PDB entry 4F5X | X-ray diffraction, 5.00 A resolution (low resolution: residue-level contacts below are approximate; hydrogen-bond / salt-bridge calls are withheld) | chains B and N of the 16 polymer chains in the assembly

== Chain B ==
Protein: VP2 protein
From: Bovine rotavirus A
Reference sequence: H9N1A6 (H9N1A6_9REOV); residues 1-880 here = UniProt positions 1-880
Sequence (880 residues; numbered 1 to 880; the number before each row is that of its first residue):
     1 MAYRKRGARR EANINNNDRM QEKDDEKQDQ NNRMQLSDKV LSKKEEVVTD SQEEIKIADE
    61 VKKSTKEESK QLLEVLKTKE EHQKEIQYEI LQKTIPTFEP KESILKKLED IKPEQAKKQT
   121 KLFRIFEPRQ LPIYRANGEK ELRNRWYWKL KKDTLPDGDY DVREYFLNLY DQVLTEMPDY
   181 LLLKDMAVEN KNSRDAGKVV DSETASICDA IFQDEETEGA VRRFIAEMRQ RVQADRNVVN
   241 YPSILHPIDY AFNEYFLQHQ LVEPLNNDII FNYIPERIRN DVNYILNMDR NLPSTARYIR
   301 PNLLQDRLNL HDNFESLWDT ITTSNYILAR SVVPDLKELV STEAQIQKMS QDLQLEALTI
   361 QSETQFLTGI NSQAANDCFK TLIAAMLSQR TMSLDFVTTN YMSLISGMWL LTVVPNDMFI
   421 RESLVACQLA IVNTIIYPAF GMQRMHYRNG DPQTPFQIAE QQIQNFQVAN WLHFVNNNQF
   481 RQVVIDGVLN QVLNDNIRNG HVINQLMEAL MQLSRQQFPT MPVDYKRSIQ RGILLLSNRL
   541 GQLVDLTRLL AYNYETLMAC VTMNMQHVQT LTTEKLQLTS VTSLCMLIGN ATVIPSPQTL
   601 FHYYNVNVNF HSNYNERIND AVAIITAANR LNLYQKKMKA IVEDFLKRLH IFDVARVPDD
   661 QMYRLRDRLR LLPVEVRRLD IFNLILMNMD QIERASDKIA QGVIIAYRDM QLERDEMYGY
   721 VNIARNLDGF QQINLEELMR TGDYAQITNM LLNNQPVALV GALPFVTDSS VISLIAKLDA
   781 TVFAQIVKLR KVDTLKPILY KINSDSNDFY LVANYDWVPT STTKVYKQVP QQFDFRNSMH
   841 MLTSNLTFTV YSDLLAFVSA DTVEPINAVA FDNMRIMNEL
Not modelled in the structure: 1-70

== Chain N ==
Protein: Intermediate capsid protein VP6
From: Bovine rotavirus
Reference sequence: A7J3A1 (VP6_ROTBN); numbering as in UniProt (aligned over 1-397)
Sequence (397 residues; numbered 1 to 397; the number before each row is that of its first residue):
     1 MDVLYSLSKT LKDARDKIVE GTLYSNVSDL IQQFNQMIIT MNGNEFQTGG IGNLPIRNWN
    61 FDFGLLGTTL LNLDANYVET ARNTIDYFVD FVDNVCMDEM VRESQRNGIA PQSDSLRKLS
   121 GLKFKRINFD NSSEYIENWN LQNRRQRTGF TFHKPNIFPY SASFTLNRSQ PAHDNLMGTM
   181 WLNAGSEIQV AGFDYSCAIN APANTQQFEH IVQLRRVLTT ATITLLPDAE RFSFPRVINS
   241 ADGATTWYFN PVILRPNNVE VEFLLNGQII NTYQARFGTI IARNFDTIRL SFQLMRPPNM
   301 TPAVAALFPN AQPFEHHATV GLTLRIESAV CESVLADASE TMLANVTSVR QEYAIPVGPV
   361 FPPGMNWTDL ITNYSPSRED NLQRVFTVAS IRSMLVK
Swiss-Prot annotation at these positions:
  - region: D62 to L73 (Interaction with the inner capsid protein VP2)
  - binding site (Zn(2+)): H153
  - binding site (Ca(2+)): N266, D286

== Interface between chain B and chain N ==
Residue-residue contacts (9):
  A251(B) with T69(N)
  E254(B) with T69(N); L70(N)
  Y255(B) with T69(N)
  Q258(B) with L70(N); L71(N)
  N683(B) with Q32(N)
  L684(B) with T68(N)
  M687(B) with T68(N)
Also at the interface, not in a pair above, chain B (9 interface residues in all): R630, D680
Also at the interface, not in a pair above, chain N (8 interface residues in all): Y24, L65, R126

== Overview ==
9 residues of chain B face 8 of chain N across their interface. Curated annotation (UniProt) lists
Zn2+-binding residue H153(N) and Ca2+-binding residues N266(N) and D286(N) on chain N.
Chain B is VP2 protein (Bovine rotavirus A) and chain N is Intermediate capsid protein VP6 (Bovine rotavirus);
the structure, Location of the dsRNA-dependent polymerase, VP1, in rotavirus particles, was determined by
X-ray diffraction, deposited together with 4AU6.
